1YNW - chains C and B of the 4 polymer chains in the assembly; structure by X-ray diffraction, 3.00 A resolution.

== Chain C ==
Molecule: 18-nt DNA strand
Sequence (18 nucleotides; each row starts with the number of its first residue):
   401 TTAGGTCACG AAGGTCAA

== Chain B ==
Protein: Retinoic acid receptor RXR-alpha
Source organism: Homo sapiens
Notes: fragment: DNA-binding Domain (Residues 130-228)
UniProtKB: P19793 (RXRA_HUMAN); residues 230-328 here correspond to UniProt positions 130-228 (UniProt number = residue number - 100)
Sequence (99 residues; row label = number of the first residue in the row):
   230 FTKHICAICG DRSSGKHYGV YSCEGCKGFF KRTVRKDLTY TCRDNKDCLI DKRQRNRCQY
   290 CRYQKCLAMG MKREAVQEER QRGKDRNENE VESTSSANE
Unresolved in the structure: 230-233, 307-328
Swiss-Prot annotation at these positions:
  - DNA-binding region: Cys235 to Met300 (Nuclear receptor)
  - zinc finger (NR C4-type): Cys235 to Cys255, Cys271 to Cys295
  - region: Lys260 to Lys265 (Nuclear localization signal), Lys301 to Ser324 (Hinge)
  - binding site (Zn(2+)): Cys235, Cys238, Cys252, Cys255, Cys271, Cys277, Cys287, Cys290
  - modified residue: Lys245 (N6-acetyllysine)
Metal / ion sites: Zn2+ site 1: Cys235, Cys238, Cys252, Cys255; Zn2+ site 2: Cys271, Cys277, Cys287, Cys290

== Interface between chain C and chain B ==
Pairs across the interface - 12 pairs, chain C then chain B:
  DA411(C) with Lys245(B), hydrogen bond to the phosphate
  DA412(C) with His246(B), salt bridge to the phosphate; Tyr247(B), hydrogen bond to the phosphate; Ala304(B), sugar contact; Gln306(B), sugar contact
  DG413(C) with Tyr247(B), hydrogen bond to the phosphate; Lys256(B), base contact; Arg264(B), salt bridge to the phosphate; Val305(B), phosphate contact; Gln306(B), hydrogen bond to the phosphate
  DG414(C) with Lys260(B), hydrogen bond to the base; Arg264(B), salt bridge to the phosphate
Interface residues without a listed pair, chain B (10 interface residues in all): Gly244

== Overview ==
Chain C and chain B form an interface of 4 and 10 residues respectively, with 5 hydrogen bonds and 3 salt
bridges. Among the polar pairs are DG414(C)-Lys260(B), DA411(C)-Lys245(B) and DA412(C)-Tyr247(B). UniProt
lists a DNA-binding region and 8 Zn2+-binding residues on chain B.
Here chain C is an 18-nt DNA strand and chain B is Retinoic acid receptor RXR-alpha (Homo sapiens). Entry 1YNW
(Crystal Structure of Vitamin D Receptor and 9-cis Retinoic Acid Receptor DNA-Binding Domains Bound to a ...)
was determined by X-ray diffraction.
